4IDU - chains A and B of the 4 polymer chains in the assembly; structure by X-ray diffraction, 3.08 A resolution.

Chain A:
Name: SBV nucleoprotein
From: Schmallenberg virus
Reference sequence: H2AM13 (H2AM13_SBV); residue numbers follow UniProt; this construct covers 1-233
Amino-acid sequence (233 residues; numbered 1 to 233; the number before each row is that of its first residue):
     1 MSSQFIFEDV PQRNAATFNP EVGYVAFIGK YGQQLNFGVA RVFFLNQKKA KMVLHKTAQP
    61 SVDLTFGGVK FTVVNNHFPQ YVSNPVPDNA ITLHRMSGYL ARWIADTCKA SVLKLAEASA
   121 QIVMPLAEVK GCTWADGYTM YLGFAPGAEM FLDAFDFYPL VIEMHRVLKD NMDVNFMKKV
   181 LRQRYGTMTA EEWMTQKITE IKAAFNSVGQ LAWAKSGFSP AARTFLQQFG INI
Not modelled in the structure: 1, 193-197, 215-219, 229-233
UniProt features mapped onto this chain:
  - binding site (RNA): Gln12, Ala15, Ala16, Lys48, Lys51, His77, Arg95, Arg166, Lys178, Lys179, Arg182, Arg184
  - mutagenesis: Arg41 (R41G: 98% loss of RNA binding and RNA replication activities; when associted with Q-51), Lys48 (K48E: 99% loss of RNA binding and RNA replication activities), Lys51 (K51Q: 98% loss of RNA binding and RNA replication activities; when associted with G-41)
From the paper describing this entry:
  - self-association interface (contacts with another copy of this molecule): Leu113
  - mutagenesis - R41G, R41G/K51Q, K48E, K51Q: decreased binding to RNA

Chain B:
Name: SBV nucleoprotein
From: Schmallenberg virus
Reference sequence: H2AM13 (H2AM13_SBV); residues 1-233 here = UniProt positions 1-233
Amino-acid sequence (233 residues; row label = number of the first residue in the row):
     1 MSSQFIFEDV PQRNAATFNP EVGYVAFIGK YGQQLNFGVA RVFFLNQKKA KMVLHKTAQP
    61 SVDLTFGGVK FTVVNNHFPQ YVSNPVPDNA ITLHRMSGYL ARWIADTCKA SVLKLAEASA
   121 QIVMPLAEVK GCTWADGYTM YLGFAPGAEM FLDAFDFYPL VIEMHRVLKD NMDVNFMKKV
   181 LRQRYGTMTA EEWMTQKITE IKAAFNSVGQ LAWAKSGFSP AARTFLQQFG INI
Not modelled in the structure: 1-3, 229-233
Modified / non-standard residues: Mse96 (selenomethionine; parent Met); Mse150 (selenomethionine; parent Met)
UniProt features mapped onto this chain:
  - binding site (RNA): Gln12, Ala15, Ala16, Lys48, Lys51, His77, Arg95, Arg166, Lys178, Lys179, Arg182, Arg184
  - mutagenesis: Arg41 (R41G: 98% loss of RNA binding and RNA replication activities; when associted with Q-51), Lys48 (K48E: 99% loss of RNA binding and RNA replication activities), Lys51 (K51Q: 98% loss of RNA binding and RNA replication activities; when associted with G-41)

Interface between chain A and chain B:
Residue-residue contacts (10; chain A residue first):
  Lys49(A) with Gln80(B), hydrogen bond (side chain-backbone)
  Ala221(A) with Trp193(B)
  Ala222(A) with Leu181(B), hydrophobic; Trp193(B)
  Arg223(A) with Leu160(B); Met164(B), hydrogen bond; Met177(B), hydrogen bond; Trp193(B)
  Thr224(A) with Trp193(B)
  Leu226(A) with Leu168(B)
Other interface residues (no listed pair), chain A (9 interface residues in all): Asn46, Pro220, Gln227
Other interface residues (no listed pair), chain B (11 interface residues in all): Ser83, Glu163, Val167, Lys178

In short:
9 residues of chain A face 11 of chain B across their interface, with 3 hydrogen bonds. Among the polar pairs
are Lys49(A)-Gln80(B), Arg223(A)-Met164(B) and Arg223(A)-Met177(B). The paper reports that R41G, R41G/K51Q and
K48E of chain A, among others, reduce binding to RNA; a self-association interface involving Leu113(A).
Here chain A is SBV nucleoprotein and chain B is SBV nucleoprotein, both from Schmallenberg virus. Entry 4IDU
(crystal structure of Schmallenberg virus nucleoprotein) was determined by X-ray diffraction, deposited
together with 4IDX.
